PDB entry 6G90 | electron microscopy, 4.00 A resolution | chains 2 and Y of the 38 polymer chains in the assembly

Chain 2:
Molecule: U2 snRNA
Source organism: Saccharomyces cerevisiae
Sequence (143 nucleotides; row label = number of the first residue in the row; note: 997 numbers in that range are skipped by the numbering (no residue carries them; nothing is unmodelled there)):
    30 AAGUGUAGUAUCUGUUCUUUUCAGUGUAACAACUGAAAUGACCU
    79 AGGCUCAU
   108 ACACAUUUUUUGGCA
   139 GGACGGGAAGAG
  1089 GAGACGUCGCGACCCUCGCA
  1115 GAGUCGUUCUUGACUU
  1138 GGUCGCUUGAUGUUUCU
  1159 UCUUCCCGUUC
Modified / non-standard residues: PSU (pseudouridine-5'-monophosphate) at position 35; PSU (pseudouridine-5'-monophosphate) at position 42; PSU (pseudouridine-5'-monophosphate) at position 44

Chain Y:
Molecule: U2 small nuclear ribonucleoprotein B''
Source organism: Saccharomyces cerevisiae
Reference sequence: P40567 (MSL1_YEAST); residue numbers follow UniProt; this construct covers 1-111
Sequence (111 residues; each row starts with the number of its first residue):
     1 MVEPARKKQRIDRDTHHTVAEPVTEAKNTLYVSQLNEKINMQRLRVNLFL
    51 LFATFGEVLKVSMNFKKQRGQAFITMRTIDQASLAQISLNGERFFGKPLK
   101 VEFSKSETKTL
Not modelled in the structure: 1-27

How chain 2 and chain Y interact:
Residue-residue contacts (32; chain 2 residue first):
  G1097(2) - Asn40(Y)  hydrogen bond to the phosphate
  G1097(2) - Gln42(Y)  hydrogen bond to the phosphate
  G1097(2) - Arg43(Y)  hydrogen bond to the phosphate
  C1098(2) - Asn40(Y)  hydrogen bond to the phosphate
  C1098(2) - Arg43(Y)  salt bridge to the phosphate
  G1099(2) - Ile39(Y)  phosphate contact
  A1100(2) - Asn36(Y)  hydrogen bond to the phosphate
  A1100(2) - Lys38(Y)  phosphate contact
  C1102(2) - Lys38(Y)  base contact
  C1103(2) - Glu37(Y)  base contact
  U1104(2) - Arg69(Y)  sugar contact
  G1106(2) - Tyr31(Y)  base contact
  G1106(2) - Ser33(Y)  hydrogen bond to the base
  G1106(2) - Gln34(Y)  base contact
  G1106(2) - Arg69(Y)  base contact
  G1106(2) - Gln71(Y)  hydrogen bond to the sugar
  C1107(2) - Tyr31(Y)  stacking on the base
  C1107(2) - Phe73(Y)  base contact
  C1107(2) - Glu102(Y)  hydrogen bond to the base
  C1107(2) - Phe103(Y)  base contact
  C1107(2) - Ser104(Y)  base contact
  C1107(2) - Lys105(Y)  hydrogen bond to the base
  A1108(2) - Asn64(Y)  base contact
  A1108(2) - Phe65(Y)  sugar contact
  A1108(2) - Phe73(Y)  stacking on the base
  A1108(2) - Ser106(Y)  hydrogen bond to the base
  A1108(2) - Thr108(Y)  base contact
  G1138(2) - Glu37(Y)  base contact
  G1138(2) - Lys38(Y)  base contact
  G1138(2) - Met41(Y)  phosphate contact
  G1138(2) - Lys66(Y)  phosphate contact
  G1138(2) - Gln68(Y)  phosphate contact
Also at the interface, not in a pair above, chain 2 (12 interface residues in all): C1101
Also at the interface, not in a pair above, chain Y (26 interface residues in all): Lys100, Glu107

Overview:
12 residues of chain 2 face 26 of chain Y across their interface; the contacts include 10 hydrogen bonds, 1
salt bridge and 2 aromatic stacking contacts. Polar pairs include G1106(2)-Ser33(Y), C1107(2)-Glu102(Y) and
C1107(2)-Lys105(Y).
Here chain 2 is U2 snRNA and chain Y is U2 small nuclear ribonucleoprotein B'', both from Saccharomyces
cerevisiae. Entry 6G90 (Prespliceosome structure provides insight into spliceosome assembly and regulation
(map A2)) was determined by electron microscopy.
